Entry 8QZH (X-ray diffraction, 1.70 A resolution); this record covers chain A.

# Chain A
Molecule: 4'-phosphopantetheinyl transferase PptT
Source organism: Mycobacterium tuberculosis
Reference sequence: O33336 (PPTT_MYCTU); residues 1-227 here = UniProt positions 1-227
Amino-acid sequence (247 residues; each row starts with the number of its first residue; numbers below 1 keep their minus sign (Met-19 is residue -19)):
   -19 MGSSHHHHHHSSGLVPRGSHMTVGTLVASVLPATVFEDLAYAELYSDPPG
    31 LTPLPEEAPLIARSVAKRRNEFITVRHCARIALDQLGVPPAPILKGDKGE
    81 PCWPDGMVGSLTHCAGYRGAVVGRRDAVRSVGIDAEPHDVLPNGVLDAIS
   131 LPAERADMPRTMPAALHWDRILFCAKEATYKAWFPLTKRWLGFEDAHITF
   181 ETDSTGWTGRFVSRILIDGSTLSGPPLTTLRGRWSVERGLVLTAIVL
Not modelled in the structure: -19 to -9
Differences from the reference sequence: initiating methionine (-19); expression tag (-18 to 0)
UniProt features mapped onto this chain:
  - binding site (CoA): Arg48, Arg56, Lys75 to Lys78, Thr92, His93, Asp114, Glu157, Lys161, Leu171
  - binding site (Mg(2+)): Asp114, Ala115, Glu116
  - mutagenesis: Arg48 (R48A: 20-fold decrease in phosphopantetheinylation activity), Arg56 (R56A: 100-fold decrease in phosphopantetheinylation activity), Asp114 (D114N: Abolishes phosphopantetheinylation activity), Glu116 (E116Q: 500-fold decrease in phosphopantetheinylation activity), Glu157 (E157Q: Abolishes phosphopantetheinylation activity), Trp170 (W170L/S: Confers high-level resistance to compound 8918)
Ion coordination: Mg2+ site 1: Asp114 (together with acetate ion); Mg2+ site 2 near Pro139 (its only coordinating residue here); Mg2+ site 3: Val226 (together with acetate ion)
From the paper describing this entry:
  - Mg2+ coordination: Asp114
  - interface residues: Glu157
  - conformationally variable residues (side-chain flip): Arg48, Arg56, His93, Tyr160, Trp170
  - catalytic residues: Glu157 (from molecular simulation)

# In short
UniProt lists 12 CoA-binding residues, 3 Mg2+-binding residues and 6 mutagenesis sites. The paper reports the
catalytic residue Glu157; the interface residue Glu157.
Chain A is 4'-phosphopantetheinyl transferase PptT (Mycobacterium tuberculosis); the structure, Crystal
structure of apo-PptT from Mycobacterium tuberculosis, was determined by X-ray diffraction, deposited together
with 8QZI and 8QZJ.
